1GGI - chains H and P of the 3 polymer chains in the assembly; structure by X-ray diffraction, 2.80 A resolution.

== Chain H ==
Protein: IGG2A 50.1 fab (heavy chain)
UniProtKB: P01863 (GCAA_MOUSE); the construct has insertions or renumbered stretches relative to UniProt, so the offset changes along the chain: 114-130 = UniProt 1-17; 133-154 = UniProt 18-39; 162-169 = UniProt 42-49; 171-180 = UniProt 50-59; 5 more segments
Chain sequence (222 residues; numbered 1 to 235 plus 5 insertion-coded residues; 18 numbers in that range are skipped by the numbering (no residue carries them; nothing is unmodelled there); the number before each row is that of its first residue; a row labelled like 35A-35B holds insertion residues (35A, then the next letters in order)):
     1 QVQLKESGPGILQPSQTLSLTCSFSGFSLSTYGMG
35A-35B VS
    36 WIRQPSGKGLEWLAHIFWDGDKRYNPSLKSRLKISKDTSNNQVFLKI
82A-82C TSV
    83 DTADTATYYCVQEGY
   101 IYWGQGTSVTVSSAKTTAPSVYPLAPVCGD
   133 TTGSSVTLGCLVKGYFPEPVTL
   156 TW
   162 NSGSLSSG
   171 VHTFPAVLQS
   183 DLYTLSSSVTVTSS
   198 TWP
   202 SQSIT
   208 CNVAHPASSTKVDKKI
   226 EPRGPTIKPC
Not modelled in the structure: 229-235
Disulfides: Cys-22/Cys-92, Cys-142/Cys-208

== Chain P ==
Protein: HIV-1 V3 loop peptide antigen
Chain sequence (16 residues; each row starts with the number of its first residue; note: 2 numbers in that range are skipped by the numbering (no residue carries them; nothing is unmodelled there)):
   311 CKRIHI
   319 GPGRAFYTTC
Not modelled in the structure: 322-328

== Chain H / chain P interface ==
Pairs across the interface (21):
  Trp-47(H) with Ile-314(P), hydrophobic
  His-50(H) with Ile-314(P)
  Phe-52(H) with Lys-312(P); Arg-313(P); Ile-314(P)
  Trp-53(H) with Lys-312(P)
  Asp-54(H) with Lys-312(P), salt bridge
  Asp-56(H) with Lys-312(P), salt bridge
  Arg-58(H) with Cys-311(P); Lys-312(P), hydrogen bond (side chain-backbone)
  Glu-95(H) with Arg-313(P); Ile-314(P); His-315(P), hydrogen bond (side chain-backbone)
  Gly-96(H) with His-315(P), hydrogen bond (backbone-backbone); Ile-316(P); Gly-319(P), hydrogen bond (backbone-backbone)
  Tyr-97(H) with Ile-314(P), hydrophobic; His-315(P); Ile-316(P), hydrophobic
  Ile-101(H) with Gly-319(P); Pro-320(P)
Other interface residues (no listed pair), chain H (12 interface residues in all): Ser-35B

== In short ==
The interface between chain H and chain P involves 12 residues on one side and 8 on the other, with 4 hydrogen
bonds and 2 salt bridges. Polar contacts include Asp-54(H)/Lys-312(P), Asp-56(H)/Lys-312(P) and
Arg-58(H)/Lys-312(P).
Chain H is IGG2A 50.1 fab (heavy chain) and chain P is HIV-1 V3 loop peptide antigen; the structure, Crystal
structure of an HIV-1 neutralizing antibody 50.1 in complex with its V3 loop peptide antigen, was determined
by X-ray diffraction.
